PDB entry 8SR2 | electron microscopy, 2.36 A resolution | chains B and C of the 9 polymer chains in the assembly

== Chain B ==
Protein: Particulate methane monooxygenase beta subunit
From: Methylococcus capsulatus str. Bath
Notes: EC 1.14.18.3
UniProt: Q607G3 (PMOA_METCA); numbering as in UniProt (aligned over 1-247)
Sequence (247 residues; each row starts with the number of its first residue):
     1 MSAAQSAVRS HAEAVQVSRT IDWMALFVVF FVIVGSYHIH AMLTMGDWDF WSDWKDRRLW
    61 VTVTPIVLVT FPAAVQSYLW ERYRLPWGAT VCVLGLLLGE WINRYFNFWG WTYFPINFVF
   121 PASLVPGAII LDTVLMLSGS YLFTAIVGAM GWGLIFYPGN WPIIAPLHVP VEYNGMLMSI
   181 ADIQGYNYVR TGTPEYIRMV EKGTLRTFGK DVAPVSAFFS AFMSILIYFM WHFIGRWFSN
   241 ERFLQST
Disordered / not traced: 1-6
Small-molecule neighbours:
  - 1,2-didecanoyl-sn-glycero-3-phosphocholine (P1O), molecule 1: Ser138, Gly139, Ser140, Phe143
  - 1,2-didecanoyl-sn-glycero-3-phosphocholine (P1O), molecule 2: Ser140, Leu142, Phe143, Ile146
  - 1,2-didecanoyl-sn-glycero-3-phosphocholine (P1O), molecule 3: Tyr141, Leu142, Phe229, His232, Phe233, Arg236
  - 1,2-didecanoyl-sn-glycero-3-phosphocholine (P1O), molecule 4: Trp237, Arg242, Phe243, Leu244, Ser246, Thr247
  - diundecyl phosphatidyl choline (PLC), molecule 1: Thr44, Val63, Val67, Met199, Met223
  - diundecyl phosphatidyl choline (PLC), molecule 2: Arg57, Ile130, Gly151, Leu154, Ile155, Tyr157, Pro158, Trp161, Ala213, Pro214, Ala217, Phe218
  - diundecyl phosphatidyl choline (PLC), molecule 3: Leu59, Thr62, Val63, Ile66, Val67, Met199, Thr204, Phe219, Met223, Ile227
  - diundecyl phosphatidyl choline (PLC), molecule 4: Gly209, Lys210, Asp211, Pro214, Val215, Phe218

== Chain C ==
Protein: Ammonia monooxygenase/methane monooxygenase, subunit C family protein
From: Methylococcus capsulatus str. Bath
Notes: EC 1.14.13.25
UniProt: Q603F1 (Q603F1_METCA); residues 30-289 here correspond to UniProt positions 1-260 (UniProt number = residue number - 29)
Sequence (260 residues; row label = number of the first residue in the row):
    30 MAATTIGGAA AAEAPLLDKK WLTFALAIYT VFYLWVRWYE GVYGWSAGLD SFAPEFETYW
    90 MNFLYTEIVL EIVTASILWG YLWKTRDRNL AALTPREELR RNFTHLVWLV AYAWAIYWGA
   150 SYFTEQDGTW HQTIVRDTDF TPSHIIEFYL SYPIYIITGF AAFIYAKTRL PFFAKGISLP
   210 YLVLVVGPFM ILPNVGLNEW GHTFWFMEEL FVAPLHYGFV IFGWLALAVM GTLTQTFYSF
   270 AQGGLGQSLC EAVDEGLIAK
Disordered / not traced: 30-44, 281-289
Metal / ion sites: Cu ion: Asp156, His160, His173
Small-molecule neighbours:
  - 1,2-dihexanoyl-sn-glycero-3-phosphocholine (HXG), molecule 1: Leu63, Arg66, Trp67, Trp143, Tyr146, Trp147, Tyr151
  - 1,2-dihexanoyl-sn-glycero-3-phosphocholine (HXG), molecule 2: Trp234, Phe235, Met236, Glu237, Pro243, Tyr246
  - 1,2-didecanoyl-sn-glycero-3-phosphocholine (P1O), molecule 1: Lys48, Trp50, Phe53, Ala54, Ile57, Tyr58, Leu107, Tyr110, Leu111, Arg130, Thr133, Val136, Trp137, Ala140, Ile186, Thr187, Tyr194, Arg198
  - 1,2-didecanoyl-sn-glycero-3-phosphocholine (P1O), molecule 2: Ser105, Trp108, Gly109, Trp112, Phe189, Phe192, Ile193, Lys196, Ile206, Leu211, Phe218
  - 1,2-didecanoyl-sn-glycero-3-phosphocholine (P1O), molecule 3: Trp108, Phe189, Ile193
  - 1,2-didecanoyl-sn-glycero-3-phosphocholine (P1O), molecule 4: Leu208, Leu211, Val212, Val215, Leu254
  - diundecyl phosphatidyl choline (PLC), molecule 1: Val60, Phe61, Trp64, Trp67, Tyr68, Tyr72, Thr87, Tyr88, Phe92, Thr95, Glu96, Leu99, Glu100, Thr103, Leu179, Ile183, Ile186
  - diundecyl phosphatidyl choline (PLC), molecule 2: Ser80, Phe81, Phe85, Met90, Leu93, Tyr94, Ile97, Val98, Ile101, Asp168, Phe169, Tyr178, Leu221, Pro222, Val224, Gly225, Glu228
  - diundecyl phosphatidyl choline (PLC), molecule 3: Ile97, Ile101, Tyr178, Pro182, Leu221
  - diundecyl phosphatidyl choline (PLC), molecule 4: Leu226, Trp229, Phe233, Trp234, Phe235, Met236
  - diundecyl phosphatidyl choline (PLC), molecule 5: Glu237, Leu239, Val241, Tyr246, Val249, Trp253

== Chain B / chain C interface ==
Contacting residue pairs - 154 pairs, chain B then chain C:
  Ala7(B) with Arg125(C); Gly273(C), hydrogen bond (backbone-backbone)
  Val8(B) with Gly273(C); Gly275(C)
  Arg9(B) with Arg125(C)
  His11(B) with Gln276(C); Ser277(C)
  Glu13(B) with Leu46(C); Arg125(C), salt bridge
  Ala14(B) with Ser277(C)
  Val15(B) with Ser277(C)
  Val17(B) with Leu46(C), hydrophobic; Phe132(C), hydrophobic
  Thr20(B) with Phe132(C)
  Ile21(B) with Phe132(C), hydrophobic; Phe266(C), hydrophobic; Phe269(C), hydrophobic
  Met24(B) with Leu135(C); Val136(C), hydrophobic; Val139(C), hydrophobic
  Ala25(B) with Leu262(C); Phe266(C), hydrophobic
  Phe27(B) with Leu55(C), hydrophobic; Val139(C), hydrophobic; Trp143(C), hydrophobic
  Val28(B) with Leu138(C); Val139(C); Ala142(C); Val258(C), hydrophobic; Leu262(C), hydrophobic
  Val29(B) with Leu262(C), hydrophobic
  Phe31(B) with Ala142(C); Trp143(C), hydrophobic; Tyr146(C), hydrophobic
  Val32(B) with Ala142(C), hydrophobic; Ala255(C); Val258(C), hydrophobic
  Val34(B) with Tyr146(C), hydrophobic; Ser150(C)
  Gly35(B) with Ala149(C)
  Ser36(B) with Gly252(C); Ala255(C)
  His38(B) with Ser150(C), hydrogen bond; Glu154(C), salt bridge
  Ile39(B) with Ala149(C); Thr153(C); Tyr181(C); Phe248(C)
  His40(B) with Val249(C); Trp253(C), hydrogen bond
  Met42(B) with Ala149(C); Thr153(C); Glu154(C); Phe240(C)
  Leu43(B) with Phe240(C); Val241(C); His245(C); Tyr246(C); Phe248(C), hydrophobic; Val249(C), hydrophobic
  Thr44(B) with Val241(C); Val249(C)
  Met45(B) with Val241(C)
  Gly46(B) with Val241(C)
  Asp47(B) with Leu239(C); Phe240(C), hydrogen bond (side chain-backbone); Val241(C), hydrogen bond (side chain-backbone)
  Phe50(B) with Glu154(C); Gly157(C)
  Trp51(B) with Gln161(C)
  Trp54(B) with Leu239(C), hydrophobic
  Phe71(B) with Gly252(C); Trp253(C); Leu256(C), hydrophobic
  Ala74(B) with Leu256(C), hydrophobic
  Tyr78(B) with Met259(C), hydrogen bond (side chain-backbone); Thr263(C)
  Arg82(B) with Tyr267(C), hydrogen bond
  Tyr83(B) with Thr263(C); Phe266(C)
  Glu100(B) with Glu154(C)
  Ile102(B) with Tyr146(C); Tyr151(C), hydrophobic
  Asn103(B) with Tyr151(C); Glu154(C), hydrogen bond (side chain-backbone); Gln155(C), hydrogen bond (side chain-backbone); Thr158(C)
  Arg104(B) with Glu154(C), salt bridge
  Phe106(B) with Arg66(C), hydrogen bond (backbone-side chain); Tyr151(C)
  Asn107(B) with Arg66(C), hydrogen bond; Tyr151(C), hydrogen bond; Gln155(C), hydrogen bond; Thr158(C)
  Phe108(B) with Gly157(C); Thr158(C)
  Gly110(B) with Arg66(C)
  Trp111(B) with Arg66(C); Glu69(C), hydrogen bond (side chain-backbone); Gly70(C); Trp74(C); Gln155(C); Trp159(C), hydrophobic
  Thr112(B) with Trp159(C); Thr162(C)
  Phe114(B) with Gln161(C); Thr162(C)
  Arg190(B) with Gln161(C)
  Thr191(B) with Thr162(C), hydrogen bond (side chain-backbone); Val164(C)
  Gly192(B) with His160(C); Glu238(C)
  Thr193(B) with Gln161(C), hydrogen bond
  Tyr196(B) with Glu237(C)
  Ile197(B) with Glu237(C); Glu238(C); Leu239(C), hydrophobic
  Met199(B) with Leu239(C), hydrophobic; Val241(C), hydrophobic
  Trp231(B) with Trp253(C); Leu256(C), hydrophobic
  Gly235(B) with Met259(C)
  Phe238(B) with Trp253(C); Leu254(C), hydrophobic; Leu256(C), hydrophobic; Ala257(C); Gly260(C)
  Ser239(B) with Met259(C)
  Asn240(B) with Leu208(C); Pro209(C); Gly260(C)
  Glu241(B) with Thr263(C); Gln264(C), hydrogen bond (backbone-side chain); Tyr267(C)
  Arg242(B) with Ser207(C); Leu208(C), hydrogen bond (backbone-backbone); Pro209(C); Gln264(C), hydrogen bond (backbone-side chain)
  Phe243(B) with Phe201(C); Lys204(C); Gly205(C); Ile206(C); Ser207(C); Gln264(C)
  Leu244(B) with Ile206(C), hydrogen bond (backbone-backbone); Ser207(C); Leu208(C), hydrophobic; Leu211(C), hydrophobic
  Gln245(B) with Lys204(C); Gly205(C), hydrogen bond (side chain-backbone); Ile206(C)
  Ser246(B) with Ile206(C)
  Thr247(B) with Ile206(C); Leu211(C)
Other interface residues (no listed pair), chain B (73 interface residues in all): Ser10, Ser18, Trp48, Val75, Gly99, Trp237
Other interface residues (no listed pair), chain C (77 interface residues in all): Asp47, Gly73, Pro124, Leu128, Ile145, Ser172, Phe202, Ala203, Val212, Met236, Gly272, Leu278

== Summary ==
The interface between chain B and chain C involves 73 residues on one side and 77 on the other, with 21
hydrogen bonds and 3 salt bridges. Polar pairs include Glu13(B)-Arg125(C), His38(B)-Glu154(C) and
Arg104(B)-Glu154(C).
Here chain B is Particulate methane monooxygenase beta subunit and chain C is Ammonia monooxygenase/methane
monooxygenase, subunit C family protein, both from Methylococcus capsulatus str. Bath. Entry 8SR2 (particulate
methane monooxygenase incubated with 4,4,4-trifluorobutanol) was determined by electron microscopy together
with 8SR5, 8SQW, 8SR1, 8SR4 and 8OYI from the same study.
